Entry 6BWR (X-ray diffraction, 1.81 A resolution); this record covers chains A and B.

# Chain A (and B)
Protein: Pyridinium-3,5-bisthiocarboxylic acid mononucleotide nickel insertion protein
Organism: Lactobacillus plantarum
Notes: fragment: LarC2 domain of LarC; chain B of this document is another copy of the same molecule, construct and numbering; everything in this record applies to it too
UniProtKB: F9UST1 (LARC_LACPL); numbering as in UniProt (aligned over 272-420)
Chain sequence (149 residues; row label = number of the first residue in the row):
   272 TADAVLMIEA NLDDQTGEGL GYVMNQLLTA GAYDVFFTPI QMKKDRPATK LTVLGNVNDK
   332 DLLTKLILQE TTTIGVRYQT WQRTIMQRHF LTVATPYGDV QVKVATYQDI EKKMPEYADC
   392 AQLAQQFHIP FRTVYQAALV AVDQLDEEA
Not modelled in the structure: 416-420
Bound ions: Ni2+ site 1: Glu289 (shared with Asp285(B) of chain B); Ni2+ site 2 near Asp370 (its only coordinating residue here)

# How chain A and chain B interact
Contacting residue pairs - 28 pairs, chain A then chain B:
  Glu289(A) with Tyr388(B)
  Tyr293(A) with Tyr388(B); Ala392(B), hydrophobic; Ala395(B); Gln396(B); Phe402(B), hydrophobic
  Gln297(A) with Gln396(B)
  Gln340(A) with Pro401(B); Arg403(B), hydrogen bond (backbone-side chain)
  Glu341(A) with Pro401(B); Phe402(B), hydrogen bond (side chain-backbone); Arg403(B)
  Thr342(A) with Arg403(B)
  Tyr388(A) with Glu289(B); Tyr293(B)
  Ala395(A) with Tyr293(B)
  Gln396(A) with Tyr293(B); Asn296(B); Gln297(B)
  Pro401(A) with Gln340(B); Glu341(B)
  Phe402(A) with Gly290(B); Tyr293(B), hydrophobic; Glu341(B), hydrogen bond (backbone-side chain)
  Arg403(A) with Gln340(B); Glu341(B); Thr342(B); Thr343(B)
Other interface residues (no listed pair), chain A (15 interface residues in all): Asn296, Ala392, Ile400
Other interface residues (no listed pair), chain B (17 interface residues in all): Ile400

# Overview
The interface between chain A and chain B involves 15 residues on one side and 17 on the other; the contacts
include 3 hydrogen bonds. Among the polar pairs are Gln340(A)-Arg403(B) and Glu341(A)-Phe402(B).
Chain A and chain B are both Pyridinium-3,5-bisthiocarboxylic acid mononucleotide nickel insertion protein
(Lactobacillus plantarum); the structure, LarC2, the C-terminal domain of a cyclometallase involved in the
synthesis of the NPN cofactor of ..., was determined by X-ray diffraction, deposited together with 6BWO and
6BWQ.
